PDB entry 1WMP | X-ray diffraction, 2.00 A resolution | chains A and B

# Chain A (and B)
Molecule: Phenylethylamine oxidase
From: Arthrobacter globiformis
Notes: EC 1.4.3.6; chain B of this document is another copy of the same molecule, construct and numbering; everything in this record applies to it too
UniProt: P46881 (PAOX_ARTGO); residues 1-638 here = UniProt positions 1-638
Amino-acid sequence (638 residues; row label = number of the first residue in the row):
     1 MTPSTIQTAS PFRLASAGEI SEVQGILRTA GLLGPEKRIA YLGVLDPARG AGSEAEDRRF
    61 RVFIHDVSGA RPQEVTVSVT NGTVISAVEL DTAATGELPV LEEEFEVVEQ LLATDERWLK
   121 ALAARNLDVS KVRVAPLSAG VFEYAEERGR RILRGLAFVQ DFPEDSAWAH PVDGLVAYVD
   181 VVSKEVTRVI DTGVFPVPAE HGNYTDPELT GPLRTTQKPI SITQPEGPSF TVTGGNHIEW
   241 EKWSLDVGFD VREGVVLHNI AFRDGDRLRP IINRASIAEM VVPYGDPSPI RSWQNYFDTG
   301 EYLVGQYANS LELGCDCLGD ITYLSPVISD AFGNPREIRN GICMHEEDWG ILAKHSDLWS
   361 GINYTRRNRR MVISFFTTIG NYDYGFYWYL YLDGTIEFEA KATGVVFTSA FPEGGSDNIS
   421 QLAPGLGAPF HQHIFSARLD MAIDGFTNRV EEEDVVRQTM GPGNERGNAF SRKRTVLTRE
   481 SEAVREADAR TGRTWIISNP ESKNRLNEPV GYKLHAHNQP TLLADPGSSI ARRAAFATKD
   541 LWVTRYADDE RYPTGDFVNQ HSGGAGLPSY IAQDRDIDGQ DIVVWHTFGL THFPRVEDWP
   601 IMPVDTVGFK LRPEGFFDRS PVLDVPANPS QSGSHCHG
Unresolved in the structure: 1-8, 629-638
Disulfides: C317-C343
Ion coordination: Co2+: Y382, H431, H433, H592

# Chain A / chain B interface
Contacting residue pairs (291; chain A residue first):
  R133(A) - W359(B)
  V134(A) - W359(B)
  A135(A) - W359(B)
  E143(A) - R466(B)  salt bridge
  Y144(A) - R466(B)  hydrogen bond
  Q160(A) - W359(B)  hydrogen bond (side chain-backbone)
  Q160(A) - S360(B)
  P163(A) - W359(B)
  P163(A) - S360(B)
  E164(A) - S360(B)
  D165(A) - S360(B)
  A167(A) - W359(B)  hydrophobic
  W168(A) - D357(B)  hydrogen bond
  W168(A) - W359(B)  hydrophobic
  E200(A) - R505(B)  salt bridge
  Y204(A) - H355(B)
  Y204(A) - Y364(B)  hydrophobic
  Y204(A) - L623(B)  hydrophobic
  T205(A) - Y364(B)
  L209(A) - R619(B)
  L209(A) - L623(B)  hydrophobic
  T210(A) - L623(B)
  T210(A) - D624(B)
  P212(A) - D624(B)
  L213(A) - D624(B)
  R214(A) - E241(B)  salt bridge
  R214(A) - K242(B)
  R214(A) - L392(B)
  R214(A) - P621(B)  hydrogen bond (side chain-backbone)
  R214(A) - V622(B)
  R214(A) - D624(B)  salt bridge
  R214(A) - V625(B)
  R214(A) - P626(B)
  T216(A) - S229(B)
  T216(A) - E241(B)  hydrogen bond
  Q217(A) - S229(B)
  Q217(A) - E241(B)  hydrogen bond
  Q217(A) - R369(B)
  Q217(A) - L392(B)
  K218(A) - E226(B)
  K218(A) - G227(B)
  K218(A) - P228(B)
  K218(A) - S229(B)  hydrogen bond (backbone-side chain)
  K218(A) - R369(B)  hydrogen bond (backbone-side chain)
  P219(A) - Q224(B)
  P219(A) - E226(B)
  I220(A) - T223(B)
  I220(A) - Q224(B)
  I220(A) - E347(B)
  I220(A) - D348(B)
  I220(A) - R369(B)
  S221(A) - S221(B)
  S221(A) - I222(B)
  S221(A) - T223(B)  hydrogen bond (backbone-backbone)
  I222(A) - S221(B)
  T223(A) - I220(B)
  T223(A) - S221(B)  hydrogen bond (backbone-backbone)
  Q224(A) - P219(B)  hydrogen bond (side chain-backbone)
  Q224(A) - I220(B)
  P225(A) - P219(B)  hydrophobic
  E226(A) - K218(B)
  E226(A) - P219(B)
  G227(A) - K218(B)
  P228(A) - K218(B)
  S229(A) - T216(B)
  S229(A) - Q217(B)
  S229(A) - K218(B)  hydrogen bond (side chain-backbone)
  E241(A) - R214(B)  salt bridge
  E241(A) - T216(B)  hydrogen bond
  E241(A) - Q217(B)  hydrogen bond
  K242(A) - R214(B)
  Y284(A) - N468(B)
  G285(A) - N468(B)
  G285(A) - A469(B)
  G285(A) - F470(B)  hydrogen bond (backbone-backbone)
  D286(A) - N468(B)
  P287(A) - G463(B)
  P287(A) - A469(B)  hydrophobic
  P289(A) - R466(B)
  S292(A) - R466(B)  hydrogen bond
  S292(A) - N468(B)
  W293(A) - R466(B)
  N309(A) - K354(B)
  C315(A) - T365(B)
  C315(A) - R367(B)  hydrogen bond (backbone-side chain)
  D316(A) - I351(B)
  D316(A) - K354(B)  salt bridge
  D316(A) - T365(B)  hydrogen bond
  D316(A) - R367(B)  hydrogen bond (backbone-side chain)
  L318(A) - D348(B)
  L318(A) - R367(B)
  D348(A) - I220(B)
  D348(A) - L318(B)
  W349(A) - W349(B)  hydrophobic
  I351(A) - F376(B)  hydrophobic
  I351(A) - Y387(B)
  I351(A) - V604(B)
  L352(A) - P603(B)
  L352(A) - V604(B)  hydrogen bond (backbone-backbone)
  A353(A) - T403(B)
  A353(A) - M602(B)
  K354(A) - N309(B)
  K354(A) - D316(B)  salt bridge
  K354(A) - F376(B)
  K354(A) - D383(B)
  K354(A) - T403(B)  hydrogen bond (backbone-side chain)
  K354(A) - G404(B)  hydrogen bond (backbone-backbone)
  H355(A) - Y204(B)
  H355(A) - G380(B)
  H355(A) - N381(B)  hydrogen bond (side chain-backbone)
  H355(A) - D383(B)  salt bridge
  H355(A) - G404(B)
  H355(A) - V405(B)
  H355(A) - I601(B)
  S356(A) - T378(B)
  S356(A) - D383(B)  hydrogen bond (backbone-side chain)
  D357(A) - W168(B)  hydrogen bond
  W359(A) - R133(B)
  W359(A) - V134(B)
  W359(A) - A135(B)
  W359(A) - Q160(B)  hydrogen bond (backbone-side chain)
  W359(A) - P163(B)
  W359(A) - A167(B)  hydrophobic
  W359(A) - W168(B)  hydrophobic
  S360(A) - Q160(B)
  S360(A) - P163(B)
  S360(A) - E164(B)
  S360(A) - D165(B)
  I362(A) - E164(B)
  Y364(A) - Y204(B)  hydrophobic
  Y364(A) - T205(B)
  Y364(A) - I601(B)  hydrophobic
  T365(A) - C315(B)
  T365(A) - D316(B)  hydrogen bond
  R367(A) - C315(B)  hydrogen bond (side chain-backbone)
  R367(A) - D316(B)  hydrogen bond (side chain-backbone)
  R367(A) - L318(B)
  R369(A) - Q217(B)
  R369(A) - K218(B)  hydrogen bond (side chain-backbone)
  R369(A) - I220(B)
  F376(A) - I351(B)  hydrophobic
  F376(A) - K354(B)
  T378(A) - S356(B)
  G380(A) - H355(B)
  N381(A) - H355(B)  hydrogen bond (backbone-side chain)
  D383(A) - K354(B)
  D383(A) - H355(B)  salt bridge
  D383(A) - S356(B)  hydrogen bond (side chain-backbone)
  Y387(A) - I351(B)
  L392(A) - R214(B)
  L392(A) - Q217(B)
  T403(A) - A353(B)
  T403(A) - K354(B)  hydrogen bond (side chain-backbone)
  G404(A) - K354(B)  hydrogen bond (backbone-backbone)
  G404(A) - H355(B)
  V405(A) - H355(B)
  D417(A) - S471(B)  hydrogen bond (backbone-side chain)
  N418(A) - Q458(B)  hydrogen bond
  N418(A) - A469(B)
  N418(A) - F470(B)  hydrogen bond (side chain-backbone)
  Q421(A) - L506(B)
  L422(A) - L506(B)
  A423(A) - R505(B)
  A423(A) - L506(B)
  P424(A) - R505(B)
  F430(A) - F470(B)
  H431(A) - F470(B)
  Q432(A) - F470(B)
  V455(A) - L523(B)  hydrophobic
  V455(A) - F593(B)  hydrophobic
  R457(A) - L523(B)  hydrogen bond (side chain-backbone)
  R457(A) - A524(B)  hydrogen bond (side chain-backbone)
  R457(A) - P526(B)
  Q458(A) - N418(B)  hydrogen bond
  T459(A) - D525(B)
  M460(A) - D525(B)  hydrogen bond (backbone-side chain)
  M460(A) - G527(B)
  M460(A) - S528(B)
  G463(A) - P287(B)
  R466(A) - F142(B)
  R466(A) - E143(B)  salt bridge
  R466(A) - Y144(B)  hydrogen bond
  R466(A) - P289(B)
  R466(A) - S292(B)  hydrogen bond
  R466(A) - W293(B)
  R466(A) - S528(B)
  G467(A) - A524(B)
  G467(A) - D525(B)  hydrogen bond (backbone-backbone)
  G467(A) - S528(B)
  N468(A) - Y284(B)  hydrogen bond (side chain-backbone)
  N468(A) - G285(B)
  N468(A) - D286(B)  hydrogen bond (side chain-backbone)
  N468(A) - P287(B)
  N468(A) - S292(B)
  A469(A) - G285(B)
  A469(A) - P287(B)
  A469(A) - N418(B)
  F470(A) - G285(B)
  F470(A) - N418(B)  hydrogen bond (backbone-side chain)
  F470(A) - F430(B)  hydrophobic
  F470(A) - H431(B)
  F470(A) - L523(B)  hydrophobic
  F470(A) - T591(B)
  F470(A) - F593(B)  hydrophobic
  S471(A) - D417(B)  hydrogen bond (side chain-backbone)
  S471(A) - F593(B)
  R472(A) - F430(B)
  R472(A) - F593(B)
  A487(A) - R490(B)  hydrogen bond (backbone-side chain)
  D488(A) - R490(B)
  A489(A) - A489(B)  hydrophobic
  A489(A) - N518(B)
  A489(A) - P520(B)
  R490(A) - E486(B)  salt bridge
  R490(A) - P520(B)
  G492(A) - P520(B)
  R505(A) - E200(B)  salt bridge
  R505(A) - A423(B)
  R505(A) - P424(B)
  L506(A) - Q421(B)
  L506(A) - L422(B)
  L506(A) - A423(B)
  L506(A) - V596(B)  hydrophobic
  N518(A) - A489(B)
  P520(A) - A489(B)
  P520(A) - G492(B)
  L523(A) - V455(B)  hydrophobic
  L523(A) - R457(B)  hydrogen bond (backbone-side chain)
  L523(A) - F470(B)  hydrophobic
  A524(A) - R457(B)  hydrogen bond (backbone-side chain)
  A524(A) - G467(B)
  D525(A) - T459(B)
  D525(A) - M460(B)  hydrogen bond (side chain-backbone)
  D525(A) - G467(B)  hydrogen bond (backbone-backbone)
  P526(A) - R457(B)
  S528(A) - R466(B)
  S528(A) - G467(B)
  F593(A) - V455(B)  hydrophobic
  F593(A) - F470(B)  hydrophobic
  F593(A) - S471(B)
  F593(A) - R472(B)
  R595(A) - R612(B)
  R595(A) - P613(B)  hydrogen bond (side chain-backbone)
  R595(A) - E614(B)
  V596(A) - L506(B)  hydrophobic
  V596(A) - F617(B)
  V596(A) - D618(B)
  V596(A) - R619(B)
  V596(A) - S620(B)
  E597(A) - P613(B)
  E597(A) - E614(B)
  E597(A) - G615(B)  hydrogen bond (side chain-backbone)
  E597(A) - F616(B)  hydrogen bond (side chain-backbone)
  E597(A) - F617(B)  hydrogen bond (side chain-backbone)
  E597(A) - S620(B)
  W599(A) - R619(B)
  W599(A) - S620(B)  hydrogen bond (backbone-backbone)
  P600(A) - L623(B)
  I601(A) - H355(B)
  I601(A) - Y364(B)  hydrophobic
  M602(A) - A353(B)
  P603(A) - L352(B)
  V604(A) - I351(B)
  V604(A) - L352(B)  hydrogen bond (backbone-backbone)
  R612(A) - R595(B)
  P613(A) - R595(B)  hydrogen bond (backbone-side chain)
  P613(A) - E597(B)
  E614(A) - R595(B)
  E614(A) - E597(B)
  G615(A) - E597(B)  hydrogen bond (backbone-side chain)
  F616(A) - E597(B)  hydrogen bond (backbone-side chain)
  F617(A) - E597(B)  hydrogen bond (backbone-side chain)
  D618(A) - V596(B)
  R619(A) - L209(B)
  R619(A) - V596(B)
  R619(A) - W599(B)
  S620(A) - V596(B)
  S620(A) - E597(B)
  S620(A) - W599(B)  hydrogen bond (backbone-backbone)
  P621(A) - R214(B)
  L623(A) - Y204(B)  hydrophobic
  L623(A) - L209(B)  hydrophobic
  L623(A) - T210(B)
  L623(A) - P600(B)
  D624(A) - T210(B)
  D624(A) - P212(B)
  D624(A) - L213(B)
  D624(A) - R214(B)  salt bridge
  V625(A) - R214(B)
  V625(A) - Q217(B)
  P626(A) - R214(B)
Interface residues without a listed pair, chain A (150 interface residues in all): F158, Y178, P283, G314, C317, E346, E347, D393, E453, N464, E486, T491, L522, G527, S529, T591, D605, N628
Interface residues without a listed pair, chain B (149 interface residues in all): F158, Y178, P225, G314, C317, E346, I362, D393, Q432, E453, N464, T491, Q519, L522, S529, N628

# Summary
150 residues of chain A face 149 of chain B across their interface, with 64 hydrogen bonds and 13 salt
bridges. Among the polar pairs are E143(A)-R466(B), E200(A)-R505(B) and R214(A)-E241(B). The Co2+ site is
built by Y382(A), H431(A), H433(A) and H592(A).
Both chains are Phenylethylamine oxidase (Arthrobacter globiformis). Entry 1WMP (Crystal structure of amine
oxidase complexed with cobalt ion) was determined by X-ray diffraction (same publication as 1WMN and 1WMO).
